Entry 7L1J (X-ray diffraction, 1.60 A resolution); this record covers chains A and B.

Chain A (and B):
Molecule: ATP-dependent dethiobiotin synthetase BioD
Organism: Mycobacterium tuberculosis (strain ATCC 25618 / H37Rv)
Notes: EC 6.3.3.3; chain B of this document is another copy of the same molecule, construct and numbering; everything in this record applies to it too
UniProtKB: P9WPQ5 (BIOD_MYCTU); numbering as in UniProt (aligned over 2-226)
Chain sequence (233 residues; numbered -6 to 226; the number before each row is that of its first residue; numbers below 1 keep their minus sign (His-6 is residue -6)):
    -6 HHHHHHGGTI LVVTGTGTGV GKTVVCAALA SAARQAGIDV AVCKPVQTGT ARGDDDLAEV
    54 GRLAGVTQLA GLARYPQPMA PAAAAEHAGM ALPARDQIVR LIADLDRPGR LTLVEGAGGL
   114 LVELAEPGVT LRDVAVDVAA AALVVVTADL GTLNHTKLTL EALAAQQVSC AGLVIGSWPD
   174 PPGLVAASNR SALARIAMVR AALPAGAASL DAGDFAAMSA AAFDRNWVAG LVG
Disordered / not traced: -6 to -1 (chain B: -6 to -1, 226)
Differences from the reference sequence: expression tag (-6 to 1)
Residues lining bound ligands:
  - XES ({(1R,2R)-2-[4-(1H-tetrazol-5-yl)benzene-1-carbonyl]cyclopentyl}propanedioic acid), molecule 1: Thr11, Gly12, Lys15, Thr16, Lys37, Gln40, Thr41, Gly42, Asp47, Asp49, Pro71, Met72, Ala73, Pro74, Glu108, Gly109, Ala110, Gly111, Val115
  - XES, molecule 2: Leu143, Gly144, Thr145, Leu146, Asn147

Chain A / chain B interface:
Pairs across the interface (36):
  Thr9(A) with Asn147(B), hydrogen bond (backbone-side chain); His148(B), hydrogen bond (backbone-side chain)
  Pro71(A) with Leu143(B)
  Met72(A) with Leu177(B); Ser181(B)
  Ala76(A) with Ser181(B)
  Gly112(A) with Asn147(B)
  Leu113(A) with Asn147(B), hydrogen bond (backbone-side chain)
  Leu114(A) with Asn147(B), hydrogen bond (backbone-side chain); Lys150(B), hydrogen bond (backbone-side chain); Leu151(B), hydrophobic; Glu154(B)
  Val115(A) with Asn147(B)
  Arg125(A) with Glu154(B), salt bridge
  Leu143(A) with Pro71(B)
  Asn147(A) with Thr9(B), hydrogen bond (side chain-backbone); Gly112(B); Leu113(B), hydrogen bond (side chain-backbone); Leu114(B), hydrogen bond (side chain-backbone)
  His148(A) with Thr9(B), hydrogen bond (side chain-backbone); His148(B)
  Lys150(A) with Leu114(B)
  Leu151(A) with Leu114(B), hydrophobic; Leu151(B); Thr152(B); Ala155(B), hydrophobic
  Thr152(A) with Leu151(B)
  Glu154(A) with Leu114(B); Arg125(B), salt bridge; Ala155(B); Ala158(B)
  Ala155(A) with Leu151(B), hydrophobic; Glu154(B)
  Leu177(A) with Met72(B)
  Ser181(A) with Met72(B); Ala76(B)
Also at the interface, not in a pair above, chain A (25 interface residues in all): Gly10, Thr11, His80, Glu116, Thr123, Val178
Also at the interface, not in a pair above, chain B (24 interface residues in all): Gly10, Thr11, His80, Val115, Val178

Overview:
25 residues of chain A face 24 of chain B across their interface, with 9 hydrogen bonds and 2 salt bridges.
Among the polar pairs are Arg125(A)-Glu154(B), Thr9(A)-Asn147(B) and Thr9(A)-His148(B). Ligands of chain A:
compound XES.
Chain A and chain B are both ATP-dependent dethiobiotin synthetase BioD (Mycobacterium tuberculosis (strain
ATCC 25618 / H37Rv)); the structure, Mycobacterium tuberculosis dethiobiotin synthetase in complex with
Tetrazole 1, was determined by X-ray diffraction (same publication as 7JT5 and 7JT6).
